Entry 7XXF (electron microscopy, 2.24 A resolution); this record covers chains M and Q of the 47 polymer chains in the assembly.

== Chain M ==
Protein: Reaction center protein M chain
From: Rhodopila globiformis
UniProt: A0A2S6NEP5 (A0A2S6NEP5_RHOGL); residues 1-326 here = UniProt positions 1-326
Chain sequence (326 residues; row label = number of the first residue in the row):
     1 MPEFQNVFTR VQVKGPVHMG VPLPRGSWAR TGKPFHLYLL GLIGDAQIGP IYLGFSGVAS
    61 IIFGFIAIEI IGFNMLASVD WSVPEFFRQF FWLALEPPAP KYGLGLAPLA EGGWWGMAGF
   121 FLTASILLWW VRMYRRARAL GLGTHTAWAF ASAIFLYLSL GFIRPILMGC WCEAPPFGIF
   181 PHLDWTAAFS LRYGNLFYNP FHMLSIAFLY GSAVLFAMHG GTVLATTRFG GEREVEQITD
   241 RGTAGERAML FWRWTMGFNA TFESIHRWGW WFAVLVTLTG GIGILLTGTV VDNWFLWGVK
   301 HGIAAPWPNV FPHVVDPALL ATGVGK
Unresolved in the structure: 1, 322-326
Cystine bridges: C170-C172
Bound ions: Fe ion: H219, E234, H266 (shared with 2 residues of chain L)
Residues lining bound ligands:
  - bacteriochlorophyll a (BCL), molecule 1: I68, L122, I126, F150, A153, I154, L156, Y157, L160, F177, W185, T186, A187, F189, S190, L196, F197, H202, S205, I206, L209, Y210, V276, G280, G281, G283, I284
  - bacteriochlorophyll a (BCL), molecule 2: F90, Y157, L160, P175, I179, H182, L183, W185, T186
  - bacteriochlorophyll a (BCL), molecule 3: T186, F197, L209, Y210
  - bacteriochlorophyll a (BCL), molecule 4: F197, H202, M203, I206, A207, Y210, G211, V214, F272
  - bacteriopheophytin a (BPH), molecule 1: S60, I61, I62, G64, F65, I68, L122, S125, I126, W129, M133, T146, A149, F150, A153, A273, V274, T277
  - bacteriopheophytin a (BPH), molecule 2: Y210, A213, V214, A217, M218, W252, T255, M256
  - R.g.Keto-II (I7D; (6E,8E,10E,12E,14E,16E,18E,20E,22E,24E,26E,28E)-2,31-dimethoxy-2,6,10,14,19,23,27,31-octamethyl-dotriaconta-6,8,10,12,14,16,18,20,22,24,26,28-dodecaen-5-one): I68, E69, I71, G72, M75, F86, F90, L106, W115, G116, G119, F120, T123, Y157, L160, G161, F162, W171, P175, P176, F177, G178, I179, H182
  - menaquinone-9 (MQ9): V214, L215, M218, H219, T222, G245, A248, M249, W252, M256, F258, N259, A260, T261, F262, I265, W268, F272

== Chain Q ==
Protein: Light-harvesting protein
From: Rhodopila globiformis
UniProt: A0A2S6NEK3 (A0A2S6NEK3_RHOGL); numbering as in UniProt (aligned over 1-61)
Chain sequence (61 residues; numbered 1 to 61; the number before each row is that of its first residue):
     1 MWRMWLLFDP RRILVALGVF LFVLALLIHF ILLSTDRFNW LDGPHRGAVA AQMAPLPAPV
    61 K
Unresolved in the structure: 46-61
Modified positions: M1 (N-formylmethionine; FME)
Residues lining bound ligands:
  - bacteriochlorophyll a (BCL), molecule 1: M1, L21, L24, A25, I28, H29, L32, F38
  - bacteriochlorophyll a (BCL), molecule 2: F8, F20, I28
  - bacteriochlorophyll a (BCL), molecule 3: L14, V15, G18, V19, L21, F22, A25, H29, L32, W40
  - R.g.Keto-II (I7D; (6E,8E,10E,12E,14E,16E,18E,20E,22E,24E,26E,28E)-2,31-dimethoxy-2,6,10,14,19,23,27,31-octamethyl-dotriaconta-6,8,10,12,14,16,18,20,22,24,26,28-dodecaen-5-one), molecule 1: R3, M4, L7
  - R.g.Keto-II (I7D), molecule 2: L14, L17, F20, L21, L24, L27, I28, I31
  - R.g.Keto-II (I7D), molecule 3: F22, A25, L26, H29, F30, L33, W40

== Chain M / chain Q interface ==
Residue-residue contacts - 30 pairs, chain M then chain Q:
  G26(M) - R11(Q)  hydrogen bond (backbone-side chain)
  S27(M) - R11(Q)
  W28(M) - R11(Q)
  W28(M) - R12(Q)
  A29(M) - R12(Q)
  T31(M) - R12(Q)
  L53(M) - R12(Q)  hydrogen bond (backbone-side chain)
  F55(M) - V15(Q)  hydrophobic
  F55(M) - V19(Q)  hydrophobic
  V58(M) - V15(Q)  hydrophobic
  A59(M) - V19(Q)  hydrophobic
  I62(M) - A16(Q)
  I62(M) - V19(Q)  hydrophobic
  F63(M) - F22(Q)  hydrophobic
  F63(M) - V23(Q)  hydrophobic
  I66(M) - V23(Q)  hydrophobic
  L106(M) - L33(Q)  hydrophobic
  A107(M) - S34(Q)  hydrogen bond (backbone-side chain)
  P108(M) - S34(Q)
  L109(M) - I31(Q)  hydrophobic
  L109(M) - S34(Q)  hydrogen bond (backbone-backbone)
  G113(M) - S34(Q)
  W114(M) - I31(Q)  hydrophobic
  M117(M) - L27(Q)  hydrophobic
  M117(M) - F30(Q)  hydrophobic
  M117(M) - I31(Q)  hydrophobic
  F120(M) - L26(Q)  hydrophobic
  F120(M) - F30(Q)  hydrophobic
  F121(M) - V23(Q)  hydrophobic
  F121(M) - L27(Q)
Other interface residues (no listed pair), chain M (23 interface residues in all): G54, I70
Other interface residues (no listed pair), chain Q (16 interface residues in all): D9, F20, T35

== In short ==
Chain M and chain Q form an interface of 23 and 16 residues respectively, with 4 hydrogen bonds. Polar
contacts include G26(M)-R11(Q), L53(M)-R12(Q) and A107(M)-S34(Q). Chain M binds 4 copies of
bacteriochlorophyll a, bacteriopheophytin a, menaquinone-9 and R.g.Keto-II.
Here chain M is Reaction center protein M chain and chain Q is Light-harvesting protein, both from Rhodopila
globiformis. Entry 7XXF (Structure of photosynthetic LH1-RC super-complex of Rhodopila globiformis) was
determined by electron microscopy.
